Entry 8RT6 (electron microscopy, 3.18 A resolution); this record covers chains H and K of the 46 polymer chains in the assembly.

# Chain H (and K)
Molecule: TrwF protein
Source organism: Escherichia coli
Notes: chain K of this document is another copy of the same molecule, construct and numbering; everything in this record applies to it too
Reference sequence: O50336 (O50336_ECOLX); residues 1-266 here = UniProt positions 1-266
Sequence (266 residues; row label = number of the first residue in the row):
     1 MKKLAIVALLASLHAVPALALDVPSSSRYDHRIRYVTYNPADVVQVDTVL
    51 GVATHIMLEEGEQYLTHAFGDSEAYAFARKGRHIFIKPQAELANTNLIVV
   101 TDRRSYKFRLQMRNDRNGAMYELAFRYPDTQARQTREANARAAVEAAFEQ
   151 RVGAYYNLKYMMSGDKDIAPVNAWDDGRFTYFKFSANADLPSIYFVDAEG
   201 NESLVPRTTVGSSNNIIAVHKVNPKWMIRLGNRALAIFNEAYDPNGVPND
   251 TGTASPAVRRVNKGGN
Unresolved in the structure: 1-20
Construct notes: conflict Asp-71 (Ile in O50336), Ser-72 (Pro in O50336), Glu-73 (Lys in O50336), Ala-74 (Pro in O50336), Tyr-75 (Met in O50336), Ala-76 (Pro in O50336), Phe-77 (Leu in O50336), Ala-78 (Pro in O50336), Arg-79 (Gly in O50336), Lys-80 (Arg in O50336), Gly-81 (Ala in O50336), Arg-82 (Gly in O50336), His-83 (Ile in O50336), Ile-84 (Phe in O50336), Phe-85 (Leu in O50336), Ile-86 (Ser in O50336), Lys-87 (Ser in O50336), Pro-88 (Arg in O50336), Gln-89 (Thr in O50336)

# How chain H and chain K interact
Pairs across the interface (59):
  Ser-27(H) / Ala-41(K)
  Tyr-29(H) / Asn-39(K)
  Tyr-29(H) / Ala-41(K)
  Tyr-29(H) / Asp-42(K)
  Asp-30(H) / Ala-41(K)
  Asp-30(H) / Asp-42(K)
  Asp-30(H) / Val-43(K)
  Arg-32(H) / Leu-21(K)
  Arg-32(H) / Val-43(K)
  Ile-33(H) / Pro-40(K)
  Ile-33(H) / Ala-41(K)
  Ile-33(H) / Asp-42(K)
  Ile-33(H) / Lys-107(K)
  Tyr-35(H) / Ala-41(K)
  Gly-51(H) / Gly-70(K)
  Gly-51(H) / Asp-71(K)
  Gly-51(H) / Thr-95(K)
  Val-52(H) / Gly-70(K)
  Val-52(H) / Asn-96(K)
  Ala-53(H) / Phe-69(K)
  Ala-53(H) / Asn-96(K)  hydrogen bond (backbone-side chain)
  His-55(H) / Ile-98(K)
  His-55(H) / Val-100(K)
  Lys-80(H) / Leu-65(K)
  Lys-80(H) / Thr-66(K)
  Phe-85(H) / Thr-66(K)
  Phe-85(H) / Ala-68(K)  hydrophobic
  Phe-85(H) / Ile-98(K)  hydrophobic
  Lys-87(H) / Gly-70(K)
  Arg-116(H) / Asn-94(K)  hydrogen bond (side chain-backbone)
  Tyr-121(H) / Val-43(K)  hydrophobic
  Tyr-121(H) / Asn-96(K)
  Tyr-121(H) / Ile-98(K)
  Tyr-121(H) / Arg-109(K)
  Glu-122(H) / Ile-98(K)
  Glu-122(H) / Ser-105(K)  hydrogen bond
  Glu-122(H) / Lys-107(K)  salt bridge
  Asp-167(H) / Ala-198(K)
  Ser-185(H) / Pro-244(K)  hydrogen bond (side chain-backbone)
  Ser-185(H) / Asn-245(K)
  Ala-186(H) / Asn-245(K)  hydrogen bond (backbone-backbone)
  Ala-186(H) / Val-247(K)
  Ala-186(H) / Pro-248(K)  hydrophobic
  Asn-187(H) / Gly-177(K)
  Asn-187(H) / Lys-221(K)  hydrogen bond (backbone-side chain)
  Asn-187(H) / Val-222(K)
  Asn-187(H) / Tyr-242(K)  hydrogen bond (backbone-side chain)
  Asn-187(H) / Asp-243(K)  hydrogen bond (side chain-backbone)
  Asn-187(H) / Pro-244(K)
  Asn-187(H) / Asn-245(K)
  Asn-187(H) / Gly-246(K)
  Asp-189(H) / Lys-221(K)  salt bridge
  Ser-212(H) / Asp-250(K)  hydrogen bond
  Ser-213(H) / Pro-248(K)
  Ser-213(H) / Asn-249(K)
  Ser-213(H) / Asp-250(K)
  Asn-232(H) / Glu-199(K)  hydrogen bond
  Arg-233(H) / Ala-198(K)
  Arg-233(H) / Glu-199(K)  salt bridge
Interface residues without a listed pair, chain H (28 interface residues in all): His-83, Val-171, Ala-188
Interface residues without a listed pair, chain K (37 interface residues in all): His-67, Phe-108, Phe-195

# In short
The interface between chain H and chain K involves 28 residues on one side and 37 on the other; the contacts
include 10 hydrogen bonds and 3 salt bridges. Polar contacts include Glu-122(H)/Lys-107(K),
Asp-189(H)/Lys-221(K) and Arg-233(H)/Glu-199(K).
Both chains are TrwF protein (Escherichia coli). Entry 8RT6 (Conformation-A of the full-length outer membrane
core complex (TrwH/VirB7, TrwF/VirB9, TrwE/VirB10CTD) from the fully-assembled R388 type ...) was determined
by electron microscopy (same publication as 8RT4, 8RT5, 8RT7, 8RT8, 8RT9, 8RTA, 8RTB and 8RTD).
